Entry 8G9A (X-ray diffraction, 2.03 A resolution); this record covers chain A.

# Chain A
Protein: a resurrected ancestor (AncRNase) of the pancreatic-type RNases 2 and 3 sub-families
Source organism: synthetic construct
Notes: EC 3.1.27.5
Sequence (133 residues; each row starts with the number of its first residue; numbering starts at 0):
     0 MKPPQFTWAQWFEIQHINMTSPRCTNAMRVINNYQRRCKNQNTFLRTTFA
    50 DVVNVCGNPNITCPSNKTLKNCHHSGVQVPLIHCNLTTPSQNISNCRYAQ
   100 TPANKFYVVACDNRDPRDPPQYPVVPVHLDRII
Disulfides: Cys23-Cys83, Cys37-Cys95, Cys55-Cys110, Cys62-Cys71

# In short
Chain A is a resurrected ancestor (AncRNase) of the pancreatic-type RNases 2 and 3 sub-families (synthetic
construct); the structure, Crystal structure of a resurrected ancestor (AncRNase) of the pancreatic-type
RNases 2 and 3 sub-families, was determined by X-ray diffraction (same publication as 8F5X and 7TY1).
